Entry 4OLX (X-ray diffraction, 2.20 A resolution); this record covers chains H and L of the 3 polymer chains in the assembly.

# Chain H
Protein: Antigen binding fragment of heavy chain: Antibody VRC01
From: Homo sapiens
Notes: antibody fragment or engineered binder
Sequence (228 residues; numbered 1 to 216 plus 12 insertion-coded residues; the number before each row is that of its first residue; a row labelled like 82A-82C holds insertion residues (82A, then the next letters in order)):
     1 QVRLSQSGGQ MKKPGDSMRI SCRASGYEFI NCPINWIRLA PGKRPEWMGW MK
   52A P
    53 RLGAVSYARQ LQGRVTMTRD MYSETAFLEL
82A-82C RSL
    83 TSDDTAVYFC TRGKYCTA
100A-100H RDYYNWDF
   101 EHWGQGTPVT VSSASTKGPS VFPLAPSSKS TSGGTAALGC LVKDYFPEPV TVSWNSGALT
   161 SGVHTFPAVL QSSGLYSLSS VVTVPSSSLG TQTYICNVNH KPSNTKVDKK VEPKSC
Disulfides: Cys22-Cys92, Cys32-Cys98, Cys140-Cys196

# Chain L
Protein: Antigen binding fragment of light chain: Antibody VRC01
From: Homo sapiens
Notes: antibody fragment or engineered binder
Sequence (210 residues; numbered 1 to 216; 6 numbers in that range are skipped by the numbering (no residue carries them; nothing is unmodelled there); the number before each row is that of its first residue):
     1 EIVLTQSPGT LSLSPGETAI ISCRTSQYGS
    33 LAWYQQRPGQ APRLVIYSGS TRAAGIPDRF SGSRWGPDYT LTISNLESGD FGVYYCQQY
    96 EFFGQGTKVQ VDIKRTVAAP SVFIFPPSDE QLKSGTASVV CLLNNFYPRE AKVQWKVDNA
   156 LQSGNSQESV TEQDSKDSTY SLSSTLTLSK ADYEKHKVYA CEVTHQGLSS PVTKSFNRGE
   216 C
Unresolved in the structure: 1-2
Disulfides: Cys23-Cys88, Cys136-Cys196
Small-molecule neighbours: N-acetylglucosamine (NAG; 2-acetamido-2-deoxy-beta-D-glucopyranose): Gly29, Ser30, Tyr91

# Chain H / chain L interface
Inter-chain disulfides: Cys216(H)-Cys216(L)
Contacting residue pairs - 67 pairs, chain H then chain L:
  Leu39(H) - Gln38(L)
  Leu39(H) - Pro44(L)  hydrophobic
  Arg44(H) - Leu4(L)  hydrogen bond (side chain-backbone)
  Arg44(H) - Phe98(L)
  Arg44(H) - Gly99(L)
  Arg44(H) - Gln100(L)
  Pro45(H) - Tyr87(L)  hydrophobic
  Pro45(H) - Phe98(L)  hydrophobic
  Pro45(H) - Gly99(L)
  Trp47(H) - Glu96(L)
  Phe91(H) - Ala43(L)  hydrophobic
  Phe91(H) - Pro44(L)
  Lys96(H) - Tyr49(L)  hydrogen bond
  Tyr100D(H) - Ser30(L)
  Tyr100D(H) - Tyr91(L)
  Trp100F(H) - Tyr36(L)  hydrogen bond (backbone-side chain)
  Trp100F(H) - Gln89(L)  hydrogen bond (backbone-side chain)
  Trp100F(H) - Tyr91(L)
  Trp100F(H) - Glu96(L)
  Asp100G(H) - Ser30(L)
  Asp100G(H) - Tyr36(L)
  Asp100G(H) - Tyr49(L)
  Phe100H(H) - Tyr36(L)  hydrogen bond (backbone-side chain)
  Phe100H(H) - Leu46(L)
  Phe100H(H) - Gln89(L)
  Glu101(H) - Leu46(L)
  Trp103(H) - Tyr36(L)  hydrophobic
  Trp103(H) - Pro44(L)
  Gly104(H) - Ala43(L)
  Val121(H) - Glu125(L)
  Phe122(H) - Ser123(L)
  Phe122(H) - Glu125(L)
  Phe122(H) - Gln126(L)
  Pro123(H) - Ser123(L)
  Pro123(H) - Glu125(L)
  Leu124(H) - Phe120(L)
  Leu124(H) - Val135(L)  hydrophobic
  Ala125(H) - Phe120(L)
  Ser128(H) - Cys216(L)  hydrogen bond
  Ala137(H) - Phe118(L)  hydrophobic
  Ala137(H) - Phe120(L)
  Leu141(H) - Ser133(L)
  Lys143(H) - Gln126(L)
  Lys143(H) - Ser133(L)  hydrogen bond
  Lys143(H) - Thr182(L)
  His164(H) - Asn139(L)  hydrogen bond
  His164(H) - Asn140(L)  hydrogen bond
  His164(H) - Ser176(L)  hydrogen bond
  Phe166(H) - Leu137(L)  hydrophobic
  Phe166(H) - Ser164(L)
  Phe166(H) - Thr166(L)
  Phe166(H) - Ser176(L)
  Phe166(H) - Leu177(L)
  Phe166(H) - Ser178(L)
  Pro167(H) - Ser164(L)  hydrogen bond (backbone-side chain)
  Pro167(H) - Val165(L)
  Val169(H) - Gln162(L)
  Val169(H) - Glu163(L)
  Val169(H) - Ser164(L)
  Leu170(H) - Gln162(L)  hydrogen bond (backbone-side chain)
  Gln171(H) - Gln162(L)
  Ser179(H) - Ser178(L)
  Val181(H) - Leu137(L)  hydrophobic
  Thr183(H) - Asn139(L)
  Lys209(H) - Glu125(L)  salt bridge
  Lys214(H) - Pro122(L)  hydrogen bond (side chain-backbone)
  Cys216(H) - Cys216(L)  disulfide
Interface residues without a listed pair, chain H (40 interface residues in all): Ile37, Lys43, Gln105, Thr135, Leu138, Thr165
Interface residues without a listed pair, chain L (40 interface residues in all): Ala34, Asp124, Ser129, Thr180

# In short
The chain H/chain L interface involves 40 residues from each chain; the contacts include 1 disulfide bond, 13
hydrogen bonds and 1 salt bridge. Polar pairs include Lys209(H)-Glu125(L), Arg44(H)-Leu4(L) and
Lys96(H)-Tyr49(L). Ligands of chain L: N-acetylglucosamine.
Chain H is Antigen binding fragment of heavy chain: Antibody VRC01 and chain L is Antigen binding fragment of
light chain: Antibody VRC01, both from Homo sapiens; the structure, Crystal structure of antibody VRC07-G54L
in complex with clade A/E 93TH057 HIV-1 gp120 core, was determined by X-ray diffraction (same publication as
4OLU, 4OLV, 4OLW, 4OLY, 4OLZ, 4OM0 and 4OM1).
